Entry 7ZGW (X-ray diffraction, 1.83 A resolution); this record covers chains B and F of the 6 polymer chains in the assembly.

Chain B (and F):
Name: Serratia NucC
Notes: chain F of this document is another copy of the same molecule, construct and numbering; everything in this record applies to it too
UniProt: A0A2I5TBB8 (A0A2I5TBB8_SERS3); residue numbers follow UniProt; this construct covers 1-250
Sequence (256 residues; row label = number of the first residue in the row; numbers below 1 keep their minus sign (Lys-5 is residue -5)):
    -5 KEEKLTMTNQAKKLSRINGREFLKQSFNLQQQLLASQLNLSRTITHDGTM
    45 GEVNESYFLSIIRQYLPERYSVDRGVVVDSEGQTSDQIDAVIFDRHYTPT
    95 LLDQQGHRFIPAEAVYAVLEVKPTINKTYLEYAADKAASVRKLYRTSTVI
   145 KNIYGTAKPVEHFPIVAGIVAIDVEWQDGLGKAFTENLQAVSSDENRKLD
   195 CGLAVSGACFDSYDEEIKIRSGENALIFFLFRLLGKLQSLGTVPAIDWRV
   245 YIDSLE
Disordered / not traced: -5 to 11 (chain F: -5 to 4, 37-46, 144-153)
Differences from the reference sequence: expression tag (-5 to 0)
What the authors report for this chain:
  - mutagenesis - D83N, E114N, K116L: abolished catalytic activity
  - catalytic residues: Lys116

Interface between chain B and chain F:
Residue-residue contacts (33; chain B residue first):
  Phe16(B) with Ser30(F); Gln31(F); Leu34(F), hydrophobic
  Gln19(B) with Ser30(F), hydrogen bond
  Leu23(B) with Gln26(F); Leu27(F)
  Gln24(B) with Leu27(F)
  Gln26(B) with Leu23(F)
  Leu27(B) with Leu23(F), hydrophobic; Gln24(F); Leu27(F), hydrophobic
  Ala29(B) with Leu8(F), hydrophobic
  Ser30(B) with Ile11(F); Phe16(F); Gln19(F), hydrogen bond
  Gln31(B) with Phe16(F)
  Asn33(B) with Leu8(F); Ser9(F), hydrogen bond (side chain-backbone); Ile11(F)
  Leu34(B) with Ile11(F), hydrophobic; Phe16(F), hydrophobic
  Arg36(B) with Leu8(F), hydrogen bond (side chain-backbone); Ser9(F); Arg10(F)
  Thr37(B) with Arg10(F); Ile11(F)
  Asp41(B) with Arg10(F), salt bridge
  Ile166(B) with Leu8(F), hydrophobic
  Ser200(B) with Ala5(F); Lys6(F), hydrogen bond (backbone-backbone); Leu8(F)
  Gly201(B) with Ala5(F)
  Glu217(B) with Lys6(F), salt bridge
Interface residues without a listed pair, chain B (21 interface residues in all): Asn12, His40, Gly216
Interface residues without a listed pair, chain F (16 interface residues in all): Tyr51

In short:
The interface between chain B and chain F involves 21 residues on one side and 16 on the other, with 5
hydrogen bonds and 2 salt bridges. Polar pairs include Asp41(B)-Arg10(F), Glu217(B)-Lys6(F) and
Gln19(B)-Ser30(F). The paper reports the catalytic residue Lys116(B); D83N, E114N and K116L of chain B abolish
catalytic activity.
Chain B and chain F are both Serratia NucC; the structure, Serratia NucC apo form, was determined by X-ray
diffraction together with 7ZGV from the same study.
